PDB entry 2ORK | X-ray diffraction, 1.89 A resolution | chains A and B of the 3 polymer chains in the assembly

# Chain A (and B)
Name: Pulmonary surfactant-associated protein D
Organism: Homo sapiens
Notes: fragment: head and neck domain; chain B of this document is another copy of the same molecule, construct and numbering; everything in this record applies to it too
UniProtKB: P35247 (SFTPD_HUMAN); residues 203-355 here correspond to UniProt positions 223-375 (UniProt number = residue number + 20)
Amino-acid sequence (160 residues; row label = number of the first residue in the row):
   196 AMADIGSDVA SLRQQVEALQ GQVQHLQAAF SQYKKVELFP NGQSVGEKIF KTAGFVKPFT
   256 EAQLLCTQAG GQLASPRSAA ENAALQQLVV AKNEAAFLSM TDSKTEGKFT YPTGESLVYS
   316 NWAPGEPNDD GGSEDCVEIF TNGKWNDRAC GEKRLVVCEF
Unresolved in the structure: 196-204
Differences from the reference sequence: cloning artifact (196-202)
Disulfide bonds: C261-C353, C331-C345
Ion coordination: Ca2+ site 1: D297, E301, D324, E329, D330; Ca2+ site 2: E301, D330; Ca2+ site 3: E321, N323, E329, N341, D342

# How chain A and chain B interact
Pairs across the interface - 38 pairs, chain A then chain B:
  L207(A) - L207(B)
  L207(A) - R208(B)
  Q210(A) - V211(B)
  Q210(A) - Q215(B)  hydrogen bond
  V211(A) - V211(B)  hydrophobic
  L214(A) - L214(B)  hydrophobic
  L214(A) - Q215(B)
  L214(A) - V218(B)  hydrophobic
  Q217(A) - V218(B)
  Q217(A) - Q222(B)  hydrogen bond
  V218(A) - V218(B)  hydrophobic
  L221(A) - L221(B)  hydrophobic
  L221(A) - F225(B)  hydrophobic
  A224(A) - F225(B)
  F225(A) - F225(B)  hydrophobic
  Q227(A) - E242(B)  hydrogen bond (side chain-backbone)
  Q227(A) - I244(B)
  Q227(A) - F355(B)  hydrogen bond (side chain-backbone)
  Y228(A) - F225(B)  hydrophobic
  Y228(A) - K229(B)
  Y228(A) - E232(B)
  Y228(A) - L233(B)
  Y228(A) - I244(B)
  K230(A) - G265(B)  hydrogen bond (side chain-backbone)
  K230(A) - F355(B)
  V231(A) - E232(B)
  V231(A) - I244(B)  hydrophobic
  V231(A) - K246(B)  hydrogen bond (backbone-side chain)
  V231(A) - F355(B)  hydrophobic
  E232(A) - E232(B)  hydrogen bond (backbone-side chain)
  E232(A) - K246(B)
  F234(A) - K246(B)  hydrogen bond (backbone-side chain)
  F234(A) - A248(B)  hydrophobic
  F234(A) - A264(B)  hydrophobic
  F234(A) - V351(B)  hydrophobic
  F234(A) - C353(B)  hydrophobic
  F234(A) - F355(B)  hydrophobic
  P235(A) - A248(B)  hydrophobic
Also at the interface, not in a pair above, chain A (17 interface residues in all): Q282
Also at the interface, not in a pair above, chain B (26 interface residues in all): S239, K243, T247, L260, Q263

# Summary
The interface between chain A and chain B involves 17 residues on one side and 26 on the other; the contacts
include 8 hydrogen bonds. Polar contacts include Q210(A)-Q215(B), Q217(A)-Q222(B) and Q227(A)-E242(B). The
Ca2+ site 1 is built by D297(A), E301(A), D324(A), E329(A) and D330(A).
Both chains are Pulmonary surfactant-associated protein D (Homo sapiens). Entry 2ORK (crystal structure of the
trimeric neck and carbohydrate recognition domain of human surfactant protein D in ...) was determined by
X-ray diffraction together with 2ORJ and 2OS9 from the same study.
